PDB entry 3GWX | X-ray diffraction, 2.40 A resolution | chains A and B

== Chain A (and B) ==
Name: Protein (peroxisome proliferator activated receptor (ppar-delta))
From: Homo sapiens
Notes: fragment: ligand biding domain; chain B of this document is another copy of the same molecule, construct and numbering; everything in this record applies to it too
Reference sequence: Q03181 (PPAS_HUMAN); residues 207-477 here correspond to UniProt positions 171-441 (UniProt number = residue number - 36)
Amino-acid sequence (271 residues; row label = number of the first residue in the row):
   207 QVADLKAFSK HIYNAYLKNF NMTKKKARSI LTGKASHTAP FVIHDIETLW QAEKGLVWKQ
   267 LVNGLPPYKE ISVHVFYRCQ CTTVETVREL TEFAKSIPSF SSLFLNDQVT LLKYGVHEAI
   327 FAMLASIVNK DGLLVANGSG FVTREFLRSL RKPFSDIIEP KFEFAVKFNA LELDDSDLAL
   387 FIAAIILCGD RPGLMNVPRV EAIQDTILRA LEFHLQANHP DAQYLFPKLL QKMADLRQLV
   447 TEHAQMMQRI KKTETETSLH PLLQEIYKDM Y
Small-molecule neighbours: 5,8,11,14,17-eicosapentaenoic acid (EPA): Met-228, Leu-255, Val-281, Phe-282, Arg-284, Cys-285, Gln-286, Thr-288, Thr-289, Thr-292, Glu-295, His-323, Ile-326, Phe-327, Met-329, Leu-330, Ile-333, Leu-339, Val-341, Val-348, Leu-353, Ile-363, Ile-364, Lys-367, His-449, Met-453, Leu-469, Tyr-473

== Interface between chain A and chain B ==
Residue-residue contacts (9; chain A residue first):
  His-243(A) with Gln-207(B)
  Thr-244(A) with Gln-207(B), hydrogen bond (backbone-side chain); Val-208(B), hydrogen bond (backbone-backbone); Ala-209(B), hydrogen bond (backbone-backbone)
  Ala-245(A) with Gln-207(B), hydrogen bond (backbone-side chain); Val-208(B); Ala-209(B), hydrogen bond (backbone-backbone)
  Phe-247(A) with Val-208(B), hydrophobic; Lys-212(B)
Interface residues without a listed pair, chain B (5 interface residues in all): Asp-210

== Overview ==
The interface between chain A and chain B involves 4 residues on one side and 5 on the other; the contacts
include 5 hydrogen bonds. Among the polar pairs are Thr-244(A)/Gln-207(B), Ala-245(A)/Gln-207(B) and
Thr-244(A)/Val-208(B). Ligands of chain A: 5,8,11,14,17-eicosapentaenoic acid.
Chain A and chain B are both Protein (peroxisome proliferator activated receptor (ppar-delta)) (Homo sapiens);
the structure, Molecular recognition of fatty acids by peroxisome proliferator-activated receptors, was
determined by X-ray diffraction together with 1GWX and 2GWX from the same study.
